7TIB - chains A and E of the 10 polymer chains in the assembly; structure by electron microscopy, 3.40 A resolution.

[Chain A]
Name: Replication factor C subunit 1
Organism: Saccharomyces cerevisiae
UniProt: P38630 (RFC1_YEAST); aligned to UniProt positions 1-860 over residues 2-861 (the alignment contains insertions or deletions, so no single offset holds)
Amino-acid sequence (860 residues; numbered 2 to 861; the number before each row is that of its first residue):
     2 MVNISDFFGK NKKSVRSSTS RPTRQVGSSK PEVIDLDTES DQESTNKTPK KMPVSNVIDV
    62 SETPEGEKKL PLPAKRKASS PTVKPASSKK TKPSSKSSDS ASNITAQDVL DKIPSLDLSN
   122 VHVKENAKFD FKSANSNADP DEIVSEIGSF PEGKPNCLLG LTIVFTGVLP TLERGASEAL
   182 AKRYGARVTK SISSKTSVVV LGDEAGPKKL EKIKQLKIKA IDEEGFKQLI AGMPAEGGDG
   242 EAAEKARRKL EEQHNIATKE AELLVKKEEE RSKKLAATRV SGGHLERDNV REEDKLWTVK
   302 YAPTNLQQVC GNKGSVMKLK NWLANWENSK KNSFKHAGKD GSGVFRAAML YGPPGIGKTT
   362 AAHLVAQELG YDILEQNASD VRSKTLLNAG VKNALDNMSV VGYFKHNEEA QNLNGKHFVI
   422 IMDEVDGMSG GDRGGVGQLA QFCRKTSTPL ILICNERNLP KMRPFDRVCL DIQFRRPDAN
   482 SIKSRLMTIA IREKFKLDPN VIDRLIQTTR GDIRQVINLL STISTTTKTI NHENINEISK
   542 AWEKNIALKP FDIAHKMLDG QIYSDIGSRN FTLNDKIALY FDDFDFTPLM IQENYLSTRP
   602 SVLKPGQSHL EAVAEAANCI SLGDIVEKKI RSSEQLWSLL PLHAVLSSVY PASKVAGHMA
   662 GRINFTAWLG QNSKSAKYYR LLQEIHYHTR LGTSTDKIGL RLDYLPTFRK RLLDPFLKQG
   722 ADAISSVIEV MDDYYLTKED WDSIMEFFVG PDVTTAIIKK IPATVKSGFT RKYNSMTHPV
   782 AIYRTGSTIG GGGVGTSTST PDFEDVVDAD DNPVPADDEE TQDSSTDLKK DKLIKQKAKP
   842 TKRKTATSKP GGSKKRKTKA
Not modelled in the structure: 2-286, 782-861
Curated features (UniProtKB/Swiss-Prot):
  - modified residue: Thr39 (Phosphothreonine), Ser41 (Phosphoserine), Thr64 (Phosphothreonine)
Ion coordination: Mg2+: Thr360 (together with ATP-gamma-S)
Residues lining bound ligands: ATP-gamma-S (AGS; phosphothiophosphoric acid-adenylate ester): Thr299, Tyr302, Ala303, Pro304, Gln309, Val310, Cys311, Pro355, Gly356, Ile357, Gly358, Lys359, Thr360, Thr361, Asp424, Asn456, Ile514, Arg515, Ile518
From the paper describing this entry:
  - binding site for the 20-nt DNA strand: Phe582, Trp638
  - mutagenesis - W638G: decreased catalytic activity on PCNA and DNA
  - mutagenesis - F582A: unchanged catalytic activity on DNA
  - mutagenesis - F582A: unchanged binding to DNA
  - mutagenesis - F582A, W638G: unchanged growth

[Chain E]
Name: Replication factor C subunit 5
Organism: Saccharomyces cerevisiae
UniProt: P38251 (RFC5_YEAST); numbering as in UniProt (aligned over 1-354)
Amino-acid sequence (354 residues; numbered 1 to 354; the number before each row is that of its first residue):
     1 MSLWVDKYRP KSLNALSHNE ELTNFLKSLS DQPRDLPHLL LYGPNGTGKK TRCMALLESI
    61 FGPGVYRLKI DVRQFVTASN RKLELNVVSS PYHLEITPSD MGNNDRIVIQ ELLKEVAQME
   121 QVDFQDSKDG LAHRYKCVII NEANSLTKDA QAALRRTMEK YSKNIRLIMV CDSMSPIIAP
   181 IKSRCLLIRC PAPSDSEIST ILSDVVTNER IQLETKDILK RIAQASNGNL RVSLLMLESM
   241 ALNNELALKS SSPIIKPDWI IVIHKLTRKI VKERSVNSLI ECRAVLYDLL AHCIPANIIL
   301 KELTFSLLDV ETLNTTNKSS IIEYSSVFDE RLSLGNKAIF HLEGFIAKVM CCLD
Not modelled in the structure: 1-3, 126-132, 354
Curated features (UniProtKB/Swiss-Prot):
  - binding site (ATP): Val5, Ser17, Gly43 to Thr51, Arg231
Residues lining bound ligands:
  - ADP (adenosine-5'-diphosphate): Val5, Asp6, Tyr8, Arg9, Pro10, Leu16, Ser17, His18, Asn45, Gly46, Thr47, Gly48, Lys49, Lys50, Thr51, Arg52, Ile201, Leu230, Arg231, Leu234
  - ATP-gamma-S (AGS; phosphothiophosphoric acid-adenylate ester): Arg155, Glu159, Pro180, Arg184

[How chain A and chain E interact]
Contacting residue pairs - 100 pairs, chain A then chain E:
  Leu590(A) - Lys337(E)
  Leu590(A) - Phe340(E)  hydrophobic
  Gln593(A) - Arg283(E)  hydrogen bond (backbone-side chain)
  Gln593(A) - Phe340(E)
  Gln593(A) - Glu343(E)  hydrogen bond
  Glu594(A) - Arg283(E)  salt bridge
  Tyr596(A) - Arg283(E)
  Tyr596(A) - Glu343(E)  hydrogen bond
  Leu597(A) - Val276(E)
  Leu597(A) - Leu279(E)  hydrophobic
  Leu597(A) - Ile280(E)  hydrophobic
  Leu597(A) - Arg283(E)
  Ser598(A) - Ile280(E)
  His610(A) - Val276(E)
  Leu611(A) - Met350(E)
  Leu611(A) - Cys351(E)
  Glu612(A) - Cys351(E)
  Val614(A) - Leu279(E)  hydrophobic
  Ala615(A) - Ala347(E)  hydrophobic
  Ala618(A) - Gly344(E)
  Asn619(A) - Arg331(E)  hydrogen bond
  Ile621(A) - Phe340(E)  hydrophobic
  Ser622(A) - Arg331(E)
  Ser622(A) - Phe340(E)
  Ser622(A) - His341(E)  hydrogen bond
  Leu623(A) - Arg331(E)
  Asp625(A) - Asn336(E)
  Asp625(A) - Lys337(E)  hydrogen bond (side chain-backbone)
  Asp625(A) - Phe340(E)
  Asp625(A) - His341(E)  salt bridge
  Ile626(A) - Arg331(E)
  Ile626(A) - Leu334(E)  hydrophobic
  Glu628(A) - Asn336(E)
  Glu628(A) - Lys337(E)  salt bridge
  Lys629(A) - Leu334(E)
  Lys629(A) - Gly335(E)  hydrogen bond (side chain-backbone)
  Lys629(A) - Asn336(E)
  Trp669(A) - Tyr287(E)
  Trp669(A) - Lys337(E)
  Trp669(A) - Ile339(E)
  Gln672(A) - Tyr287(E)
  Gln672(A) - Ala291(E)
  Lys675(A) - Ala291(E)
  Lys675(A) - His292(E)
  Ser676(A) - Leu290(E)
  Ser676(A) - Ala291(E)
  Tyr679(A) - Ala291(E)
  Tyr679(A) - Cys293(E)  hydrogen bond (backbone-side chain)
  Tyr680(A) - Cys293(E)  hydrophobic
  Leu683(A) - Cys293(E)  hydrophobic
  Gln684(A) - Asp100(E)
  Tyr688(A) - Ile70(E)
  Tyr688(A) - Asn86(E)
  Tyr688(A) - Asp100(E)  hydrogen bond
  Arg691(A) - Ile70(E)
  Arg691(A) - Val88(E)
  Arg691(A) - Glu95(E)  salt bridge
  Leu692(A) - Leu68(E)  hydrophobic
  Leu692(A) - Ile70(E)  hydrophobic
  Gly693(A) - Asp6(E)
  Gly693(A) - Arg9(E)  hydrogen bond (backbone-side chain)
  Thr694(A) - Asp6(E)
  Thr694(A) - Arg9(E)
  Ser695(A) - Lys50(E)
  Thr696(A) - Arg231(E)
  Asp697(A) - Glu142(E)
  Ile699(A) - Cys293(E)
  Ile699(A) - Pro295(E)  hydrophobic
  Gly700(A) - Arg231(E)  hydrogen bond (backbone-side chain)
  Arg702(A) - Asp258(E)  salt bridge
  Arg702(A) - His292(E)  hydrogen bond (side chain-backbone)
  Arg702(A) - Cys293(E)
  Leu703(A) - Trp259(E)
  Asp704(A) - Arg231(E)  salt bridge
  Asp704(A) - Val232(E)
  Asp704(A) - Leu235(E)
  Tyr705(A) - Trp4(E)
  Tyr705(A) - Val5(E)
  Tyr705(A) - Asp6(E)  hydrogen bond
  Thr708(A) - Leu235(E)
  Phe709(A) - Trp4(E)  hydrophobic
  Lys711(A) - Ser239(E)
  Lys711(A) - Leu242(E)
  Lys711(A) - Asn243(E)  hydrogen bond
  Lys711(A) - Ile255(E)
  Arg712(A) - Trp4(E)
  Arg712(A) - Glu238(E)  salt bridge
  Arg712(A) - Leu242(E)
  Tyr735(A) - Trp4(E)  hydrogen bond
  Tyr735(A) - Asp6(E)
  Tyr735(A) - Lys7(E)
  Glu747(A) - His292(E)  hydrogen bond (backbone-side chain)
  Phe748(A) - His292(E)
  Phe748(A) - Cys293(E)  hydrophobic
  Phe749(A) - Asp258(E)
  Val750(A) - Asp258(E)  hydrogen bond (backbone-side chain)
  Val750(A) - His292(E)
  Gly751(A) - Val262(E)
  Pro752(A) - Lys265(E)
  Asp753(A) - Asp258(E)
Other interface residues (no listed pair), chain A (60 interface residues in all): Lys698, Leu701, Pro707, Asp715, Lys719, Asp734
Other interface residues (no listed pair), chain E (62 interface residues in all): Met54, Thr97, Ser99, Glu245, Pro257, Ile261, Arg274, Ser275, Asp288, Ile294, Ile298, Phe328, Ser333, Lys348

[Summary]
The interface between chain A and chain E involves 60 residues on one side and 62 on the other; the contacts
include 17 hydrogen bonds and 7 salt bridges. Polar contacts include Glu594(A)-Arg283(E), Asp625(A)-His341(E)
and Glu628(A)-Lys337(E). From the paper: a binding site for the 20-nt DNA strand at Phe582(A) and Trp638(A);
W638G of chain A reduces catalytic activity on PCNA and DNA.
Chain A is Replication factor C subunit 1 and chain E is Replication factor C subunit 5, both from
Saccharomyces cerevisiae; the structure, Structure of the yeast clamp loader (Replication Factor C RFC) bound
to the open sliding clamp ..., was determined by electron microscopy (same publication as 7THJ, 7THV, 7TI8,
7TIC, 7TID and 7TKU).
